PDB entry 6XOX | electron microscopy, 3.10 A resolution | chains A and E of the 6 polymer chains in the assembly

# Chain A
Molecule: Alpha subunit of Gs with N-terminus swapped with equivalent residues in Gi, Guanine nucleotide-binding protein G(s) subunit alpha isoforms XLas
Organism: Homo sapiens
UniProt: chimeric construct of Q5FWY2, Q5JWF2: residues 26-86 from Q5FWY2 (Q5FWY2_HUMAN) positions 26-72 (offset varies); residues 87-394 from Q5JWF2 positions 730-1037 (UniProt number = residue number + 643)
Amino-acid sequence (373 residues; row label = number of the first residue in the row; note: 14 numbers in that range are skipped by the numbering (no residue carries them; nothing is unmodelled there)):
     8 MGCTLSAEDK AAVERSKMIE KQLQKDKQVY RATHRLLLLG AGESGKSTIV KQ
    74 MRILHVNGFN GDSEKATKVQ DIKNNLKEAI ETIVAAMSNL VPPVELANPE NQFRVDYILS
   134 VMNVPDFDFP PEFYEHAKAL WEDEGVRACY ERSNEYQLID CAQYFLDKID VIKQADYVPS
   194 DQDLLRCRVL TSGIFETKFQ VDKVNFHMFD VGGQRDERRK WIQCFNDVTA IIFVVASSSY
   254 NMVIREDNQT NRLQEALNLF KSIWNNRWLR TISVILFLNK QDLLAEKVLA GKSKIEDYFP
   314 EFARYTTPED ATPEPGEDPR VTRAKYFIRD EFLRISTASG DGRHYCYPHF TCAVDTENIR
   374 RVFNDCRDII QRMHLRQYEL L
Disordered / not traced: 8-11, 49-50, 74-206, 253-262, 305-306, 366-367
Construct notes: initiating methionine (8); expression tag (9-25)
Curated features (UniProtKB/Swiss-Prot):
  - region: Asp196 to Thr204 (G2 motif), Phe219 to Arg228 (G3 motif), Ile288 to Asp295 (G4 motif), Thr364 to Thr369 (G5 motif)
  - binding site (GTP): Leu197 to Thr204, Asp223 to Gln227, Asn292 to Asp295, Ala366
  - binding site (Mg(2+)): Thr204
  - modified residue: Arg201 (ADP-ribosylarginine), Ser352 (Phosphoserine)

# Chain E
Molecule: single-chain variable fragment scFv16
Organism: Mus musculus
Notes: antibody fragment or engineered binder
Amino-acid sequence (259 residues; each row starts with the number of its first residue; note: 2 numbers in that range are skipped by the numbering (no residue carries them; nothing is unmodelled there); a row labelled like 121A-121N holds insertion residues (121A, then the next letters in order)):
     1 DVQLVESGGG LVQPGGSRKL SCSASGFAFS SFGMHWVRQA PEKGLEWVAY ISSGSGTIYY
    61 ADTVKGRFTI SRDDPKNTLF LQMTSLRSED TAMYYCVRSI YYYGSSPFDF WGQGTTLTVS
   121 S
121A-121N GGGGSGGGGSGGGG
   124 SDIVMTQATS SVPVTPGESV SISCRSSKSL LHSNGNTYLY WFLQRPGQSP QLLIYRMSNL
   184 ASGVPDRFSG SGSGTAFTLT ISRLEAEDVG VYYCMQHLEY PLTFGAGTKL ELKAAAHHHH
   244 HHHH
Disordered / not traced: 1, 121A-121N, 236-247
Disulfide bonds: Cys22-Cys96, Cys147-Cys217

# Chain A / chain E interface
Residue-residue contacts - 19 pairs, chain A then chain E:
  Leu12(A) with His155(E), hydrogen bond (backbone-side chain)
  Ser13(A) with His155(E)
  Ala14(A) with His155(E); Tyr161(E), hydrophobic; Leu221(E)
  Glu15(A) with Tyr101(E); Tyr161(E); Tyr163(E), hydrogen bond; Arg179(E), salt bridge; His220(E), salt bridge
  Ala18(A) with Tyr101(E), hydrophobic
  Ala19(A) with Tyr101(E)
  Glu21(A) with Ser52(E); Ser53(E)
  Arg22(A) with Ile100(E); Tyr101(E); Tyr102(E)
  Met25(A) with Ser53(E), hydrogen bond; Gly54(E)
Also at the interface, not in a pair above, chain A (10 interface residues in all): Asp16
Also at the interface, not in a pair above, chain E (17 interface residues in all): Ser31, Tyr50, Gly56, Thr57, Pro107

# In short
10 residues of chain A face 17 of chain E across their interface, with 3 hydrogen bonds and 2 salt bridges.
Polar contacts include Glu15(A)-Arg179(E), Glu15(A)-His220(E) and Leu12(A)-His155(E). Curated annotation
(UniProt) lists 18 GTP-binding residues and Mg2+-binding residue Thr204(A) on chain A.
Chain A is Alpha subunit of Gs with N-terminus swapped with equivalent residues in Gi, Guanine
nucleotide-binding protein G(s) subunit alpha isoforms XLas (Homo sapiens) and chain E is single-chain
variable fragment scFv16 (Mus musculus); the structure, cryo-EM of human GLP-1R bound to non-peptide agonist
LY3502970, was determined by electron microscopy.
